7TJI - chains E and G of the 9 polymer chains in the assembly; structure by electron microscopy, 2.70 A resolution.

[Chain E]
Protein: Origin recognition complex subunit 5
Organism: Saccharomyces cerevisiae
Reference sequence: P50874 (ORC5_YEAST); residue numbers follow UniProt; this construct covers 1-479
Chain sequence (479 residues; numbered 1 to 479; the number before each row is that of its first residue):
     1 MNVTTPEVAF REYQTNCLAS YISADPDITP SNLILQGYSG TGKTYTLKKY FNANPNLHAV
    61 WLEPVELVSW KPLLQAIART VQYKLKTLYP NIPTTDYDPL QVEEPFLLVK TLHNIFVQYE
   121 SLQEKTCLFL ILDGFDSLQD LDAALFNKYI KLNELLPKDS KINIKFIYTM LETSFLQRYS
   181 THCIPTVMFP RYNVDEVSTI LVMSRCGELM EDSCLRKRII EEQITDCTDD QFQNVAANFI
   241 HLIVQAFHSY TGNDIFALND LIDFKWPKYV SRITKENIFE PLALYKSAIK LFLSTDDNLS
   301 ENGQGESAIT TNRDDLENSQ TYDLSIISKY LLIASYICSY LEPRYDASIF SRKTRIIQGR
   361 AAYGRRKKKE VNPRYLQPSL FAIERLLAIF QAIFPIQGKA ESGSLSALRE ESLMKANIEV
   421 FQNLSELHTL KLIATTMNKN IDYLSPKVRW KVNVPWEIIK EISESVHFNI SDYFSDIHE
Not modelled in the structure: 1, 223-228, 300-323, 397-406, 476-479
Bound ions: Mg2+: Thr44 (together with ATP)
Residues lining bound ligands:
  - ATP (adenosine-5'-triphosphate), molecule 1: Val8, Ala9, Phe10, Arg11, Tyr38, Ser39, Gly40, Thr41, Gly42, Lys43, Thr44, Tyr45, Leu171, Tyr192, Ile200, Met203, Ile255, Phe256
  - ATP, molecule 2: Lys151, Lys158, His182
UniProt features mapped onto this chain:
  - binding site (ATP): Gly37 to Thr44

[Chain G]
Molecule: DNA, 84 bp ARS1
Sequence (84 nucleotides; row label = number of the first residue in the row):
     1 ATCTTTACAT CTTGTTATTT TACAGATTTT ATGTTTAGAT CTTTTATGCT TGCTTTTCAA
    61 AAGGCCTGCA GGCAAGTGCA CAAA
Not modelled in the structure: 1-20, 62-84

[How chain E and chain G interact]
Pairs across the interface - 12 pairs, chain E then chain G:
  Lys71(E) with DT34(G), salt bridge to the phosphate
  Gln358(E) with DA59(G), sugar contact
  Arg360(E) with DT56(G), base contact; DT57(G), hydrogen bond to the base; DC58(G), hydrogen bond to the sugar
  Tyr363(E) with DT56(G), base contact; DT57(G), phosphate contact
  Arg366(E) with DT54(G), hydrogen bond to the base; DT55(G), sugar contact
  Lys439(E) with DG38(G), base contact
  Asn440(E) with DG38(G), phosphate contact
  Arg449(E) with DT47(G), salt bridge to the phosphate
Interface residues without a listed pair, chain E (11 interface residues in all): Gly359, Ser379, Leu380
Interface residues without a listed pair, chain G (11 interface residues in all): DG33, DA37

[Summary]
The chain E/chain G interface involves 11 residues from each chain; the contacts include 3 hydrogen bonds and
2 salt bridges. Polar contacts include Arg360(E)-DT57(G), Arg366(E)-DT54(G) and Arg360(E)-DC58(G). Chain E
binds ATP. From UniProt: 8 ATP-binding residues on chain E.
Here chain E is Origin recognition complex subunit 5 (Saccharomyces cerevisiae) and chain G is DNA, 84 bp
ARS1. Entry 7TJI (S. cerevisiae ORC bound to 84 bp ARS1 DNA and Cdc6 (state 2) with flexible Orc6 ...) was
determined by electron microscopy together with 7TJF, 7TJH, 7TJJ and 7TJK from the same study.
